PDB entry 5U65 | X-ray diffraction, 2.30 A resolution | chain A

[Chain A]
Name: Vhh-5
From: Camelus dromedarius
Notes: antibody fragment or engineered binder
Sequence (138 residues; row label = number of the first residue in the row; a row labelled like 82A-82C holds insertion residues (82A, then the next letters in order); numbers below 1 keep their minus sign (Met-1 is residue -1)):
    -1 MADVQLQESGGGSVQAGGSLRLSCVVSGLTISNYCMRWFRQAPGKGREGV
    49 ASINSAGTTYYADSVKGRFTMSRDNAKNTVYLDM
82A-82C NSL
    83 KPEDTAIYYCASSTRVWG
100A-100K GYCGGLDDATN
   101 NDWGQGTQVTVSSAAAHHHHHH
Not modelled in the structure: -1 to 0, 114-122
Disulfide bonds: Cys22-Cys92, Cys33-Cys100C

[Summary]
Chain A is Vhh-5 (Camelus dromedarius); the structure, Camel Nanobody VHH-5, was determined by X-ray
diffraction together with 5U64 from the same study.
